Entry 8VFJ (X-ray diffraction, 2.14 A resolution); this record covers chains A and P of the 4 polymer chains in the assembly.

== Chain A ==
Protein: DNA polymerase beta
Source organism: Homo sapiens
Notes: EC 2.7.7.7, 4.2.99.-
Reference sequence: P06746 (DPOLB_HUMAN); residues 1-335 here = UniProt positions 1-335
Chain sequence (335 residues; row label = number of the first residue in the row):
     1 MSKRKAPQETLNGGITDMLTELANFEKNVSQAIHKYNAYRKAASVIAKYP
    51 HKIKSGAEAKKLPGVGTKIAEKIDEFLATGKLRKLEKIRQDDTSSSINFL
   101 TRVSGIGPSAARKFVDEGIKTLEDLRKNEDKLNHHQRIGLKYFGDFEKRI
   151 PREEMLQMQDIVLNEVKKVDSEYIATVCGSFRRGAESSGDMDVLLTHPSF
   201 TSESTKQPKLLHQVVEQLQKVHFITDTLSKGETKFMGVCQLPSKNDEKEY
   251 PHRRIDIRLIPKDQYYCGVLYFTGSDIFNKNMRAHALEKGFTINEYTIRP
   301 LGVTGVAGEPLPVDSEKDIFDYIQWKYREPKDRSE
Unresolved in the structure: 1-6, 205-206
Swiss-Prot annotation at these positions:
  - region: Arg183 to Asp192 (DNA-binding)
  - active site: Lys72 (Nucleophile)
  - binding site (K(+)): Lys60, Leu62, Val65, Thr101, Val103, Ile106
  - binding site (Na(+)): Lys60, Leu62, Val65, Thr101, Val103, Ile106
  - binding site (dATP): Arg149, Ser180, Arg183, Gly189, Asp190
  - binding site (dCTP): Arg149, Ser180, Arg183, Gly189, Asp190
  - binding site (dGTP): Arg149, Ser180, Arg183, Gly189, Asp190, Asp192
  - binding site (dTTP): Arg149, Ser180, Arg183, Gly189, Asp190
  - binding site (Mg(2+)): Asp190, Asp192, Asp256
  - modified residue: Lys72 (N6-acetyllysine), Arg83 (Omega-N-methylarginine), Arg152 (Omega-N-methylarginine)
  - cross-link (Glycyl lysine isopeptide (Lys-Gly)): Lys41 (interchain with G-Cter in ubiquitin), Lys61 (interchain with G-Cter in ubiquitin), Lys81 (interchain with G-Cter in ubiquitin)
  - natural variant: Leu22 (L22P: Found in a gastric cancer sample; uncertain significance), Tyr39 (Y39C: Found in a gastric cancer sample; uncertain significance), Gly118 (G118V: Decreased DNA-directed DNA polymerase activity), Arg137 (R137Q: Decreased function in base-excision repair), Arg149 (R149I: Decreased DNA-directed DNA polymerase activity), Asp160 (D160N: Found in a gastric cancer sample; uncertain significance), Cys239 (C239R: Found in a gastric cancer sample; uncertain significance), Lys289 (K289M: Found in a colon cancer sample; uncertain significance), Asn294 (N294D: Found in a gastric cancer sample; uncertain significance), Glu295 (E295K: Found in a gastric cancer sample; uncertain significance)
  - mutagenesis: Phe25 (F25W: No effect on 5'-dRP lyase activity. Decreased ssDNA binding), His34 (H34G: Decreased 5'-dRP lyase activity. Decreased ssDNA binding), Lys35 (K35A: Decreased 5'-dRP lyase activity. Decreased ssDNA binding. Loss of 5'-dRP lyase activity; when associated with A-68 and A-72. Decreased ssDNA binding; when associated with A-68 and A-72 ...), Tyr39 (Y39F: No effect on 5'-dRP lyase activity; Y39Q: Abolishes DNA polymerase and 5'-dRP lyase activity), Lys41 (K41R: Abolishes ubiquitination; when associated with R-61 and R-81), Lys60 (K60A: Decreased 5'-dRP lyase activity. Decreased ssDNA binding), Lys61 (K61R: Abolishes ubiquitination; when associated with R-41 and R-81), Lys68 (K68A: No effect on 5'-dRP lyase activity. Decreased ssDNA binding. Loss of 5'-dRP lyase activity; when associated with A-35 and A-72. Decreased ssDNA binding; when associated with A-35 and A-72 ...), Glu71 (E71Q: No effect on 5'-dRP lyase activity. No effect on structure shown by circular dichroism. No effect on ssDNA binding), Lys72 (K72A: Severely reduced 5'-dRP lyase activity. Does not affect ssDNA binding. Loss of 5'-dRP lyase activity; when associated with A-35 and A-68. Decreased ssDNA binding ...), Glu75 (E75A: Slightly decreased 5'-dRP lyase activity. Decreased ssDNA binding. No effect on structure shown by circular dichroism), Lys81 (K81R: Abolishes ubiquitination; when associated with R-41 and R-61), 5 further mutagenesis entries in UniProt
Bound ions: Na+ site 1: Lys60, Leu62, Val65 (shared with 1 residue of chain D); Na+ site 2: Thr101, Val103, Ile106 (shared with DG9(P) of chain P); Na+ site 3 near Thr101 (its only coordinating residue here)

== Chain P ==
Molecule: 10-nt DNA strand
Sequence (10 nucleotides; each row starts with the number of its first residue):
     1 GCTTATGCGC
Bound ions: Na+: DG9 (shared with Thr101(A), Val103(A), Ile106(A) of chain A)

== Chain A / chain P interface ==
Residue-residue contacts (14; chain A residue first):
  Val103(A) with DG9(P), phosphate contact
  Ser104(A) with DG9(P), phosphate contact
  Gly105(A) with DC8(P), phosphate contact; DG9(P), hydrogen bond to the phosphate
  Ile106(A) with DG9(P), hydrogen bond to the phosphate
  Gly107(A) with DC8(P), hydrogen bond to the phosphate; DG9(P), phosphate contact
  Pro108(A) with DC8(P), phosphate contact
  Ser109(A) with DG7(P), phosphate contact; DC8(P), hydrogen bond to the phosphate
  Ala110(A) with DC8(P), hydrogen bond to the phosphate
  His135(A) with DG9(P), sugar contact
  Arg254(A) with DC10(P), salt bridge to the phosphate
  Asp256(A) with DC10(P), sugar contact
Interface residues without a listed pair, chain A (14 interface residues in all): Thr101, Asp190, Arg258

== In short ==
14 residues of chain A face 4 of chain P across their interface, with 5 hydrogen bonds and 1 salt bridge.
Polar pairs include Gly105(A)-DG9(P), Ile106(A)-DG9(P) and Gly107(A)-DC8(P).
Here chain A is DNA polymerase beta (Homo sapiens) and chain P is a 10-nt DNA strand. Entry 8VFJ (Polymerase
Beta Host Guest Complex Containing FapydG base paired with TMP) was determined by X-ray diffraction, deposited
together with 8VF8, 8VF9, 8VFA, 8VFB, 8VFC, 8VFD and 5 further entries.
